Entry 4JK1 (X-ray diffraction, 3.90 A resolution); this record covers chains B and D of the 6 polymer chains in the assembly.

Chain B:
Molecule: Escherichia coli RNA polymerase alpha subunit
Organism: Escherichia coli
Notes: EC 2.7.7.6
UniProt: P0A7Z4 (RPOA_ECOLI); residue numbers follow UniProt; this construct covers 1-329
Amino-acid sequence (329 residues; row label = number of the first residue in the row):
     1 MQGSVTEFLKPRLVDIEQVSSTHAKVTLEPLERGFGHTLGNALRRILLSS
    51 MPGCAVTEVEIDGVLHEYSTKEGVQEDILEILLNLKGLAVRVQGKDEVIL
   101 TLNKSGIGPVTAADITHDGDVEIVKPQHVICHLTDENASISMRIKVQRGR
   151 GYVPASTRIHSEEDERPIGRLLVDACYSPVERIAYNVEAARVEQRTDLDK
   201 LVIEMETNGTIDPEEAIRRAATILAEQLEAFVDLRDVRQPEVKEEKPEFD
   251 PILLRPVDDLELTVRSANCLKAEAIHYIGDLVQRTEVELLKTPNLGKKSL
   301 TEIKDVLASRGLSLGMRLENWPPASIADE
Not modelled in the structure: 1-5, 158-167, 237-329
Swiss-Prot annotation at these positions:
  - region: Glu-162 to Glu-165 (Required for interaction with Crp at class II promoters)
  - modified residue: Arg-265 (ADP-ribosylarginine), Lys-297 (N6-acetyllysine), Lys-298 (N6-acetyllysine)
  - mutagenesis: Arg-45 (R45C: In rpoA112; temperature-sensitive, blocks RNA polymerase assembly), Glu-162 to Glu-165 (5-fold decrease in CRP-class II promoter-dependent transcription), Glu-165 (E165K: 5-fold decrease in CRP-class II promoter-dependent transcription), Arg-191 (R191C: In rpoA101; temperature-sensitive)

Chain D:
Molecule: Escherichia coli RNA polymerase beta' subunit
Organism: Escherichia coli
Notes: EC 2.7.7.6
UniProt: P0A8T7 (RPOC_ECOLI); residue numbers follow UniProt; this construct covers 1-1407
Amino-acid sequence (1407 residues; row label = number of the first residue in the row):
     1 MKDLLKFLKAQTKTEEFDAIKIALASPDMIRSWSFGEVKKPETINYRTFK
    51 PERDGLFCARIFGPVKDYECLCGKYKRLKHRGVICEKCGVEVTQTKVRRE
   101 RMGHIELASPTAHIWFLKSLPSRIGLLLDMPLRDIERVLYFESYVVIEGG
   151 MTNLERQQILTEEQYLDALEEFGDEFDAKMGAEAIQALLKSMDLEQECEQ
   201 LREELNETNSETKRKKLTKRIKLLEAFVQSGNKPEWMILTVLPVLPPDLR
   251 PLVPLDGGRFATSDLNDLYRRVINRNNRLKRLLDLAAPDIIVRNEKRMLQ
   301 EAVDALLDNGRRGRAITGSNKRPLKSLADMIKGKQGRFRQNLLGKRVDYS
   351 GRSVITVGPYLRLHQCGLPKKMALELFKPFIYGKLELRGLATTIKAAKKM
   401 VEREEAVVWDILDEVIREHPVLLNRAPTLHRLGIQAFEPVLIEGKAIQLH
   451 PLVCAAYNADFDGDQMAVHVPLTLEAQLEARALMMSTNNILSPANGEPII
   501 VPSQDVVLGLYYMTRDCVNAKGEGMVLTGPKEAERLYRSGLASLHARVKV
   551 RITEYEKDANGELVAKTSLKDTTVGRAILWMIVPKGLPYSIVNQALGKKA
   601 ISKMLNTCYRILGLKPTVIFADQIMYTGFAYAARSGASVGIDDMVIPEKK
   651 HEIISEAEAEVAEIQEQFQSGLVTAGERYNKVIDIWAAANDRVSKAMMDN
   701 LQTETVINRDGQEEKQVSFNSIYMMADSGARGSAAQIRQLAGMRGLMAKP
   751 DGSIIETPITANFREGLNVLQYFISTHGARKGLADTALKTANSGYLTRRL
   801 VDVAQDLVVTEDDCGTHEGIMMTPVIEGGDVKEPLRDRVLGRVTAEDVLK
   851 PGTADILVPRNTLLHEQWCDLLEENSVDAVKVRSVVSCDTDFGVCAHCYG
   901 RDLARGHIINKGEAIGVIAAQSIGEPGTQLTMRTFHIGGAASRAAAESSI
   951 QVKNKGSIKLSNVKSVVNSSGKLVITSRNTELKLIDEFGRTKESYKVPYG
  1001 AVLAKGDGEQVAGGETVANWDPHTMPVITEVSGFVRFTDMIDGQTITRQT
  1051 DELTGLSSLVVLDSAERTAGGKDLRPALKIVDAQGNDVLIPGTDMPAQYF
  1101 LPGKAIVQLEDGVQISSGDTLARIPQESGGTKDITGGLPRVADLFEARRP
  1151 KEPAILAEISGIVSFGKETKGKRRLVITPVDGSDPYEEMIPKWRQLNVFE
  1201 GERVERGDVISDGPEAPHDILRLRGVHAVTRYIVNEVQDVYRLQGVKIND
  1251 KHIEVIVRQMLRKATIVNAGSSDFLEGEQVEYSRVKIANRELEANGKVGA
  1301 TYSRDLLGITKASLATESFISAASFQETTRVLTEAAVAGKRDELRGLKEN
  1351 VIVGRLIPAGTGYAYHQDRMRRRAAGEAPAAPQVTAEDASASLAELLNAG
  1401 LGGSDNE
Not modelled in the structure: 1-7, 334-343, 934-1132, 1377-1407
Swiss-Prot annotation at these positions:
  - binding site (Zn(2+)): Cys-70, Cys-72, Cys-85, Cys-88, Cys-814, Cys-888, Cys-895, Cys-898
  - binding site (Mg(2+)): Asp-460, Asp-462, Asp-464
  - modified residue: Lys-983 (N6-acetyllysine)
  - mutagenesis: Gln-504 (Q504P: Resistant to antibiotics salinamide A and B), Asn-690 (N690D: Resistant to antibiotics salinamide A and B), Met-697 (M697V: Resistant to antibiotics salinamide A and B), Ala-735 (A735T: Resistant to antibiotics salinamide A and B), Arg-738 (R738C/H/P/S: Resistant to antibiotics salinamide A and B), Ala-748 (A748E: Resistant to antibiotics salinamide A and B), Pro-758 (P758S/T: Resistant to antibiotics salinamide A and B), Phe-763 (F763C: Resistant to antibiotics salinamide A and B), Ser-775 (S775A: Resistant to antibiotics salinamide A and B), Ala-779 (A779T/V: Resistant to antibiotics salinamide A and B), Arg-780 (R780C: Resistant to antibiotics salinamide A and B), Gly-782 (G782A/C: Resistant to antibiotics salinamide A and B), 1 further mutagenesis entry in UniProt
Ion coordination: Zn2+ site 1: Cys-70, Cys-72, Cys-85, Cys-88; Zn2+ site 2: Cys-888, Cys-898
Residues lining bound ligands: guanosine-5',3'-tetraphosphate (G4P): Arg-362, His-364, Arg-417, Lys-615, Ile-619, Asp-622
Reported in the primary citation:
  - binding site for guanosine-5',3'-tetraphosphate: Arg-362, Arg-417, Lys-615

Interface between chain B and chain D:
Pairs across the interface - 30 pairs, chain B then chain D:
  Arg-44(B) / Tyr-537(D)
  Arg-44(B) / Arg-634(D)
  Arg-45(B) / Arg-538(D)  hydrogen bond (backbone-side chain)
  Leu-48(B) / Glu-534(D)
  Leu-48(B) / Tyr-537(D)  hydrophobic
  Leu-48(B) / Arg-538(D)  hydrogen bond (backbone-side chain)
  Ser-49(B) / Arg-538(D)  hydrogen bond
  Leu-83(B) / Val-526(D)
  Leu-83(B) / Leu-527(D)
  Leu-83(B) / Arg-551(D)
  Asn-84(B) / Arg-551(D)
  Lys-86(B) / Val-526(D)  hydrogen bond (side chain-backbone)
  Lys-86(B) / Arg-535(D)
  Tyr-152(B) / Met-525(D)  hydrophobic
  Tyr-152(B) / Leu-527(D)
  Tyr-152(B) / Arg-535(D)  hydrogen bond
  Ala-155(B) / Glu-523(D)
  Asp-174(B) / Met-525(D)
  Asp-174(B) / Val-526(D)
  Asp-174(B) / Arg-535(D)  salt bridge
  Cys-176(B) / Lys-531(D)
  Ser-178(B) / Glu-534(D)
  Val-180(B) / Glu-534(D)
  Glu-181(B) / Lys-531(D)
  Glu-181(B) / Glu-534(D)
  Arg-182(B) / Met-581(D)  hydrogen bond
  Arg-191(B) / Glu-443(D)  salt bridge
  Glu-193(B) / Asp-410(D)
  Thr-196(B) / Glu-443(D)
  Glu-206(B) / Pro-530(D)
Also at the interface, not in a pair above, chain B (22 interface residues in all): Ile-46, Glu-80, Pro-154
Also at the interface, not in a pair above, chain D (17 interface residues in all): Thr-528, Leu-569

In short:
Chain B and chain D form an interface of 22 and 17 residues respectively; the contacts include 6 hydrogen
bonds and 2 salt bridges. Polar pairs include Asp-174(B)/Arg-535(D), Arg-191(B)/Glu-443(D) and
Arg-45(B)/Arg-538(D). Chain D binds guanosine-5',3'-tetraphosphate. The paper reports a binding site for
guanosine-5',3'-tetraphosphate at Arg-362(D), Arg-417(D) and Lys-615(D).
Here chain B is Escherichia coli RNA polymerase alpha subunit and chain D is Escherichia coli RNA polymerase
beta' subunit, both from Escherichia coli. Entry 4JK1 (X-ray crystal structure of Escherichia coli sigma70
holoenzyme in complex with Guanosine tetraphosphate (ppGpp)) was determined by X-ray diffraction, deposited
together with 4JK2.
